Entry 2UXB (X-ray diffraction, 3.10 A resolution); this record covers chains A and P of the 23 polymer chains in the assembly.

== Chain A ==
Molecule: 16S ribosomal RNA
Source organism: Thermus thermophilus
Sequence (1522 nucleotides; numbered 0 to 1544 plus 21 insertion-coded residues; 44 numbers in that range are skipped by the numbering (no residue carries them; nothing is unmodelled there); the number before each row is that of its first residue; a row labelled like 189A-189L holds insertion residues (189A, then the next letters in order); numbering starts at 0):
     0 UUUGUUGGAG AGUUUGAUCC UGGCUCAGGG UGAACGCUGG CGGCGUGCCU AAGACAUGCA
    60 AGUCGUGCGG GCCG
    76 CGGGGUUUU
    88 ACUCCG
    96 UGGUCAGCGG CGGACGGGUG AGUAACGCGU GGGU
  129A G
   130 ACCUACCCGG AAGAGGGGGA CAACCCGGGG AAACUCGGGC UAAUCCCCCA UGUGGACCCG
189A-189L CCCCUUGGGGUG
   190 UGUCCAAAGG GCUUU
   216 GCCCGCUUCC GGAUGGGCCC GCGUCCCAUC AGCUAGUUGG UGGGGUAAUG GCCCACCAAG
   276 GCGACGACGG GUAGCCGGUC UGAGAGGAUG GCCGGCCACA GGGGCACUGA GACACGGGCC
   336 CCACUCCUAC GGGAGGCAGC AGUUAGGAAU CUUCCGCAAU GGGCGCAAGC CUGACGGAGC
   396 GACGCCGCUU GGAGGAAGAA GCCCUUCGGG GUGUAAACUC CUGA
   441 ACCCGGGACG AAACCCCC
   460 GA
   470 CGAGGGGA
   479 CUGACGGUAC CGGGGUAA
   498 UAGCGCCGGC CAACUCCGUG CCAGCAGCCG CGGUAAUACG GAGGGCGCGA GCGUUACCCG
   558 GAUUCACUGG GCGUAAAGGG CGUGUAGGCG GCCUGGGGCG UCCCAUGUGA AAGACCACGG
   618 CUCAACCGUG GGGGAGCGUG GGAUACGCUC AGGCUAGACG GUGGGAGAGG GUGGUGGAAU
   678 UCCCGGAGUA GCGGUGAAAU GCGCAGAUAC CGGGAGGAAC GCCGAUGGCG AAGGCAGCCA
   738 CCUGGUCCAC CCGUGACGCU GAGGCGCGAA AGCGUGGGGA GCAAACCGGA UUAGAUACCC
   798 GGGUAGUCCA CGCCCUAAAC GAUGCGCGCU AGGUCUCUGG GUCU
   848 CCUGGGGGCC GAAGCUAACG CGUUAAGCGC GCCGCCUGGG GAGUACGGCC GCAAGGCUGA
   908 AACUCAAAGG AAUUGACGGG GGCCCGCACA AGCGGUGGAG CAUGUGGUUU AAUUCGAAGC
   968 AACGCGAAGA ACCUUACCAG GCCUUGACAU GCUA
 1001A G
  1002 GGAACCCGGG UGAAAGCCUG GGGUGCCCC
1030A-1030D GCGA
  1031 GGGGAGCCCU AGCACAGGUG CUGCAUGGCC GUCGUCAGCU CGUGCCGUGA GGUGUUGGGU
  1091 UAAGUCCCGC AACGAGCGCA ACCCCCGCCG UUAGUUGCCA GCGGUUCGGC CGGGCACUCU
  1151 AACGGGACUG CCCGCG
  1168 AAAGCGGGAG GAAGGAGGGG ACGACGUCUG GUCAGCAUGG CCCUUACGGC CUGGGCGACA
  1228 CACGUGCUAC AAUGCCCACU ACAAAGCGAU GCCACCCGGC AACGGGGAGC UAAUCGCAAA
  1288 AAGGUGGGCC CAGUUCGGAU UGGGGUCUGC AACCCGACCC CAUGAAGCCG GAAUCGCUAG
  1348 UAAUCGCGGA UCAGCC
 1363A A
  1364 UGCCGCGGUG AAUACGUUCC CGGGCCUUGU ACACACCGCC CGUCACGCCA UGGGAGCGGG
  1424 CUCUACCCGA AGUCGCCGG
1442A-1442B GA
  1443 GCCUA
  1452 C
  1456 GGGCAGGCGC CGAGGGUAGG GCCCGUGACU GGGGCGAAGU CGUAACAAGG UAGCUGUACC
  1516 GGAAGGUGCG GCUGGAUCAC CUCCUUUCU
Not modelled in the structure: 0-4, 1535-1538
Bound ions: Mg2+ site 1 near U17 (its only coordinating residue here); Mg2+ site 2 near G21 (its only coordinating residue here); Mg2+ site 3: U62 (shared with 1 residue of chain T); Mg2+ site 4 near G126 (its only coordinating residue here); Mg2+ site 5 near A172 (its only coordinating residue here); Mg2+ site 6: G238, U239; Mg2+ site 7: G266 (shared with 1 residue of chain Q); Mg2+ site 8: C280 (shared with 1 residue of chain Q); K+ site 1: G293, U304; Mg2+ site 9 near A315 (its only coordinating residue here); Mg2+ site 10 near G317 (its only coordinating residue here); Mg2+ site 11 near C328 (its only coordinating residue here); 44 more Mg2+ sites not listed; 2 more K+ sites not listed
Small-molecule neighbours: paromomycin (PAR): C1404, G1405, U1406, C1407, A1408, C1409, G1489, C1490, G1491, A1492, A1493, G1494, U1495

== Chain P ==
Name: Ribosomal protein S16
Source organism: Thermus thermophilus
UniProt: Q5SJH3 (RS16_THET8); numbering as in UniProt (aligned over 1-88)
Amino-acid sequence (88 residues; each row starts with the number of its first residue):
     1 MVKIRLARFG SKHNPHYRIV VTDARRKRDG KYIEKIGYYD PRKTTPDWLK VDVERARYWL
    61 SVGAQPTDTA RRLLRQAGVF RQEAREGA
Not modelled in the structure: 85-88

== Interface between chain A and chain P ==
Residue-residue contacts (95; chain A residue first):
  C43(A) - Lys12(P)  sugar contact
  C43(A) - His13(P)  salt bridge to the phosphate
  G44(A) - Ser11(P)  phosphate contact
  G44(A) - Lys12(P)  hydrogen bond to the phosphate
  C110(A) - Arg25(P)  hydrogen bond to the sugar
  G111(A) - Arg25(P)  sugar contact
  G112(A) - Lys27(P)  phosphate contact
  A134(A) - Met1(P)  base contact
  A134(A) - Arg25(P)  base contact
  C135(A) - Met1(P)  hydrogen bond to the base
  C136(A) - Met1(P)  sugar contact
  C136(A) - Val62(P)  base contact
  C136(A) - Gly63(P)  hydrogen bond to the sugar
  C136(A) - Gln65(P)  hydrogen bond to the sugar
  C137(A) - Ser61(P)  hydrogen bond to the sugar
  C137(A) - Val62(P)  sugar contact
  C137(A) - Gly63(P)  sugar contact
  G227(A) - Val62(P)  hydrogen bond to the base
  A228(A) - Val2(P)  sugar contact
  A228(A) - Tyr58(P)  sugar contact
  A228(A) - Trp59(P)  phosphate contact
  U229(A) - Asp23(P)  hydrogen bond to the sugar
  U229(A) - Ile33(P)  phosphate contact
  U229(A) - Trp59(P)  phosphate contact
  G230(A) - Asp23(P)  sugar contact
  G230(A) - Arg25(P)  sugar contact
  G230(A) - Ile33(P)  phosphate contact
  G309(A) - Asp29(P)  sugar contact
  G309(A) - Gly30(P)  phosphate contact
  G310(A) - Arg26(P)  salt bridge to the phosphate
  G310(A) - Lys27(P)  salt bridge to the phosphate
  G310(A) - Gly30(P)  phosphate contact
  G310(A) - Lys31(P)  phosphate contact
  C311(A) - Arg26(P)  salt bridge to the phosphate
  A374(A) - Tyr17(P)  sugar contact
  U375(A) - Leu6(P)  hydrogen bond to the sugar
  U375(A) - Tyr17(P)  hydrogen bond to the sugar
  U375(A) - Arg28(P)  hydrogen bond to the base
  U375(A) - Thr69(P)  hydrogen bond to the phosphate
  G376(A) - Arg5(P)  hydrogen bond to the phosphate
  G376(A) - Leu6(P)  hydrogen bond to the phosphate
  G376(A) - Arg28(P)  sugar contact
  G376(A) - Thr67(P)  hydrogen bond to the phosphate
  G376(A) - Thr69(P)  hydrogen bond to the phosphate
  G377(A) - Lys3(P)  salt bridge to the phosphate
  G377(A) - Arg5(P)  salt bridge to the phosphate
  G377(A) - Ala24(P)  sugar contact
  G377(A) - Thr67(P)  phosphate contact
  C390(A) - Arg28(P)  hydrogen bond to the phosphate
  G391(A) - Arg8(P)  hydrogen bond to the phosphate
  G391(A) - Arg28(P)  salt bridge to the phosphate
  G392(A) - Arg8(P)  salt bridge to the phosphate
  G392(A) - Lys12(P)  phosphate contact
  G392(A) - His13(P)  salt bridge to the phosphate
  A393(A) - Lys12(P)  salt bridge to the phosphate
  A393(A) - His13(P)  salt bridge to the phosphate
  C449(A) - Arg42(P)  base contact
  C449(A) - Lys43(P)  phosphate contact
  G450(A) - Pro41(P)  phosphate contact
  G450(A) - Lys43(P)  salt bridge to the phosphate
  A452(A) - Lys43(P)  salt bridge to the phosphate
  A452(A) - Thr69(P)  base contact
  A452(A) - Arg72(P)  hydrogen bond to the base
  A453(A) - Asp68(P)  sugar contact
  A453(A) - Arg72(P)  hydrogen bond to the sugar
  C454(A) - Asp68(P)  sugar contact
  C454(A) - Arg75(P)  salt bridge to the phosphate
  G471(A) - Gln82(P)  hydrogen bond to the base
  A472(A) - Arg75(P)  salt bridge to the phosphate
  A472(A) - Phe80(P)  phosphate contact
  A472(A) - Arg81(P)  hydrogen bond to the phosphate
  A472(A) - Gln82(P)  hydrogen bond to the sugar
  A472(A) - Glu83(P)  hydrogen bond to the sugar
  G473(A) - Arg75(P)  salt bridge to the phosphate
  G473(A) - Arg81(P)  hydrogen bond to the phosphate
  G473(A) - Glu83(P)  sugar contact
  A608(A) - Arg18(P)  phosphate contact
  A608(A) - Tyr32(P)  sugar contact
  G617(A) - Asn14(P)  base contact
  G617(A) - Thr44(P)  sugar contact
  G617(A) - Thr45(P)  sugar contact
  C623(A) - Ser11(P)  sugar contact
  C624(A) - Gly10(P)  hydrogen bond to the phosphate
  C624(A) - Ser11(P)  sugar contact
  C624(A) - Asn14(P)  sugar contact
  C624(A) - His16(P)  sugar contact
  G625(A) - Phe9(P)  phosphate contact
  G625(A) - Gly10(P)  hydrogen bond to the phosphate
  G625(A) - His16(P)  sugar contact
  U626(A) - Arg18(P)  salt bridge to the phosphate
  U626(A) - Lys35(P)  salt bridge to the phosphate
  U626(A) - Tyr38(P)  phosphate contact
  U626(A) - Lys50(P)  phosphate contact
  G627(A) - Lys35(P)  salt bridge to the phosphate
  G627(A) - Lys50(P)  salt bridge to the phosphate
Other interface residues (no listed pair), chain A (46 interface residues in all): A325, G378, A451, G474, C483, A609, G616
Other interface residues (no listed pair), chain P (52 interface residues in all): Pro15, Tyr39, Ala70

== Summary ==
46 residues of chain A face 52 of chain P across their interface, with 27 hydrogen bonds and 20 salt bridges.
Among the polar pairs are C135(A)-Met1(P), G227(A)-Val62(P) and U375(A)-Arg28(P). Chain A binds paromomycin.
The Mg2+ site 6 is built by G238(A) and U239(A).
Here chain A is 16S ribosomal RNA and chain P is Ribosomal protein S16, both from Thermus thermophilus. Entry
2UXB (Crystal structure of an extended tRNA anticodon stem loop in complex with its cognate mRNA GGGU ...) was
determined by X-ray diffraction (same publication as 2UXD and 2UXC).
